Entry 6J8O (X-ray diffraction, 1.85 A resolution); this record covers chains A and B of the 3 polymer chains in the assembly.

[Chain A]
Protein: Small vasohibin-binding protein
From: Homo sapiens
UniProt: Q8N300 (SVBP_HUMAN); residue numbers follow UniProt; this construct covers 3-49
Amino-acid sequence (49 residues; each row starts with the number of its first residue):
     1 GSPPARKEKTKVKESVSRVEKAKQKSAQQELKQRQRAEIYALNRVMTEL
Disordered / not traced: 1-18
Sequence notes: expression tag (1-2)
Swiss-Prot annotation at these positions:
  - mutagenesis: Lys32 (K32E: Decreased VASH1 tyrosine carboxypeptidase activity on alpha-tubulin), Arg34 (R34E: No effect on VASH1 tyrosine carboxypeptidase activity on alpha-tubulin), Gln35 to Arg36 (Strongly decreased interaction with VASH1. Decreased VASH1 tyrosine carboxypeptidase activity on alpha-tubulin. Strongly decreased interaction with VASH2 ...), Gln35 (Q35A: Decreased VASH1 tyrosine carboxypeptidase activity on alpha-tubulin), Arg36 (R36E: Decreased VASH1 tyrosine carboxypeptidase activity on alpha-tubulin), Ile39 to Leu42 (Strongly decreased VASH1 tyrosine carboxypeptidase activity on alpha-tubulin), Ile39 to Tyr40 (Strongly decreased interaction with VASH1. Decreased VASH1 tyrosine carboxypeptidase activity on alpha-tubulin. Disrupted interaction with VASH2 ...), Ile39 (I39E: No effect on VASH1 tyrosine carboxypeptidase activity on alpha-tubulin), Tyr40 (Y40F: No effect on VASH1 tyrosine carboxypeptidase activity on alpha-tubulin), Leu42 to Asn43 (Decreased interaction with VASH1. Almost abolished VASH1 tyrosine carboxypeptidase activity on alpha-tubulin. Strongly decreased interaction with VASH2 ...), Leu42 (L42E: No effect on VASH1 tyrosine carboxypeptidase activity on alpha-tubulin), Asn43 (N43A: Decreased VASH1 tyrosine carboxypeptidase activity on alpha-tubulin), 2 further mutagenesis entries in UniProt

[Chain B]
Protein: Tubulinyl-Tyr carboxypeptidase 1
From: Homo sapiens
Notes: EC 3.4.17.17
UniProt: Q7L8A9 (VASH1_HUMAN); numbering as in UniProt (aligned over 70-306)
Amino-acid sequence (238 residues; numbered 69 to 306; the number before each row is that of its first residue):
    69 MDEATWERMWKHVAKIHPDGEKVAQRIRGATDLPKIPIPSVPTFQPSTPV
   119 PERLEAVQRYIRELQYNHTGTQFFEIKKSRPLTGLMDLAKEMTKEALPIK
   169 SLEAVILGIYLTNSMPTLERFPISFKTYFSGNYFRHIVLGVNFAGRYGAL
   219 GMSRREDLMYKPPAFRTLSELVLDFEAAYGRCWHVLKKVKLGQSVSHDPH
   269 SVEQIEWKHSVLDVERLGRDDFRKELERHARDMRLKIG
Disordered / not traced: 304-306
Sequence notes: initiating methionine (69); conflict Ser169 (Cys in Q7L8A9)
Swiss-Prot annotation at these positions:
  - active site: His204, Ser221
  - site: Arg76, Met77 (Cleavage)
  - mutagenesis: Trp74 to Trp78 (Strongly reduced interaction with SVBP), Arg76 (R76A: Disappearance of 36, 32 and 27 kDa processed forms), Met77 to Val81 (No effect on tyrosine carboxypeptidase activity on alpha-tubulin), Met77 (M77R: No effect on tyrosine carboxypeptidase activity on alpha-tubulin. Reduced tyrosine carboxypeptidase activity on alpha-tubulin; when associated with R-141 ...), Val81 (V81R: No effect on tyrosine carboxypeptidase activity on alpha-tubulin. Reduced tyrosine carboxypeptidase activity on alpha-tubulin; when associated with R-141 ...), Tyr134 (Y134A/F: Abolished tyrosine carboxypeptidase activity on alpha-tubulin), Phe141 (F141R: No effect on tyrosine carboxypeptidase activity on alpha-tubulin. Reduced tyrosine carboxypeptidase activity on alpha-tubulin; when associated with R-77 ...), Lys145 (K145A/E: Reduced tyrosine carboxypeptidase activity on alpha-tubulin), Lys146 (K146A/E: Abolished tyrosine carboxypeptidase activity on alpha-tubulin. Abolished tyrosine carboxypeptidase activity on alpha-tubulin; when associated with A-222), Leu165 to Pro166 (Almost abolished interaction with VASH1), Lys168 (K168E: Abolished tyrosine carboxypeptidase activity on alpha-tubulin), Lys194 (K194E: No effect on tyrosine carboxypeptidase activity on alpha-tubulin. No effect on tyrosine carboxypeptidase activity on alpha-tubulin; when associated with E-256 ...), 10 further mutagenesis entries in UniProt

[Interface between chain A and chain B]
Residue-residue contacts (46):
  Lys32(A) with Glu163(B), salt bridge
  Arg34(A) with Ala98(B)
  Gln35(A) with Met69(B), hydrogen bond (side chain-backbone); Trp74(B)
  Arg36(A) with Ile104(B), hydrogen bond (side chain-backbone); Pro105(B), hydrogen bond (side chain-backbone); Ile106(B); Pro107(B); Glu163(B); Ala164(B), hydrogen bond (side chain-backbone); Leu165(B)
  Glu38(A) with Trp74(B); Trp78(B); Ile95(B); Arg96(B); Gly97(B), hydrogen bond (side chain-backbone); Leu101(B)
  Ile39(A) with Trp74(B), hydrophobic; Phe141(B), hydrophobic; Leu165(B), hydrophobic; Pro166(B)
  Tyr40(A) with Ile104(B), hydrophobic; Leu132(B), hydrogen bond (side chain-backbone); Gln133(B); Ala164(B), hydrogen bond (side chain-backbone); Leu165(B); Pro166(B)
  Ala41(A) with Ile95(B)
  Leu42(A) with Trp78(B), hydrophobic; Val81(B), hydrophobic; Ile95(B); Thr137(B)
  Asn43(A) with Gln133(B), hydrogen bond; Tyr134(B), hydrogen bond (side chain-backbone); Asn135(B); His136(B), hydrogen bond (side chain-backbone); Thr137(B), hydrogen bond (side chain-backbone); Pro166(B)
  Val45(A) with His85(B); Arg94(B)
  Met46(A) with Ile84(B), hydrophobic; His85(B); His136(B)
  Thr47(A) with His136(B)
  Leu49(A) with His85(B); Pro86(B)
Also at the interface, not in a pair above, chain A (16 interface residues in all): Leu31, Ala37
Also at the interface, not in a pair above, chain B (31 interface residues in all): Met77, Val91, Pro102

[Overview]
16 residues of chain A and 31 residues of chain B are in contact; the contacts include 11 hydrogen bonds and 1
salt bridge. Among the polar pairs are Lys32(A)-Glu163(B), Gln35(A)-Met69(B) and Arg36(A)-Ile104(B).
Here chain A is Small vasohibin-binding protein and chain B is Tubulinyl-Tyr carboxypeptidase 1, both from
Homo sapiens. Entry 6J8O (Structure of a hypothetical protease) was determined by X-ray diffraction.
